Entry 4YDU (X-ray diffraction, 2.33 A resolution); this record covers chains A and C.

[Chain A]
Protein: tRNA N6-adenosine threonylcarbamoyltransferase
From: Escherichia coli
Notes: EC 2.6.99.4
UniProt: P05852 (TSAD_ECOLI); numbering as in UniProt (aligned over 1-337)
Amino-acid sequence (343 residues; each row starts with the number of its first residue):
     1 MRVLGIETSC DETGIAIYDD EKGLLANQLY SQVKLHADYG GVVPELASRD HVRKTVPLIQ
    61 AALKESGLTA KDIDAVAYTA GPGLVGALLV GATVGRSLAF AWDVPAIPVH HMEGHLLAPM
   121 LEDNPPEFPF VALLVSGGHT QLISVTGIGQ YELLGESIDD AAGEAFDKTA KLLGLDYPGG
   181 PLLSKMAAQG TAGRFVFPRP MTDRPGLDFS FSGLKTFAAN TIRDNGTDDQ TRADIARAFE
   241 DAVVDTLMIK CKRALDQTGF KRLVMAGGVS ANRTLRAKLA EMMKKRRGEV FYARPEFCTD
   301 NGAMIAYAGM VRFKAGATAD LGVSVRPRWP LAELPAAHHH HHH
Not modelled in the structure: 337-343
Construct notes: expression tag (338-343)
Bound ions: Mg2+: D11, E12; Fe ion: H111, H115, D300
Small-molecule neighbours:
  - ADP (adenosine-5'-diphosphate): V85, L89, V325
  - ADP: C10, H111, H115, S136, G137, G138, G163, E164, F166, D167, P178, G180, P181, S184, G267, G268, V269, A271, N272, C298, T299, D300
From the paper describing this entry:
  - Fe ion coordination: H111, H115, D300
  - Mg2+ coordination: D11, E12
  - binding site for ADP: L89

[Chain C]
Protein: tRNA threonylcarbamoyladenosine biosynthesis protein TsaB
From: Escherichia coli
UniProt: P76256 (TSAB_ECOLI); residues 1-231 here = UniProt positions 1-231
Amino-acid sequence (237 residues; numbered 1 to 237; the number before each row is that of its first residue):
     1 MRILAIDTAT EACSVALWND GTVNAHFELC PREHTQRILP MVQDILTTSG TSLTDINALA
    61 YGRGPGSFTG VRIGIGIAQG LALGAELPMI GVSTLMTMAQ GAWRKNGATR VLAAIDARMG
   121 EVYWAEYQRD ENGIWHGEET EAVLKPEIVH ERMQQLSGEW VTVGTGWQAW PDLGKESGLV
   181 LRDGEVLLPA AEDMLPIACQ MFAEGKTVAV EHAEPVYLRN NVAWKKLPGK EHHHHHH
Not modelled in the structure: 231-237
Construct notes: expression tag (232-237)
Disulfides: C13-C30
Small-molecule neighbours: ADP (adenosine-5'-diphosphate): C30, P31, R32, E33, H34, T35, S67, T69, G70, I73, R118
From the paper describing this entry:
  - binding site for ADP: R32, H34, T69, R118
  - conformationally variable residues (loop rearrangement, order/disorder transition): L29 to T35, N220 to E231

[How chain A and chain C interact]
Residue-residue contacts - 55 pairs, chain A then chain C:
  A37(A) with L227(C)
  D38(A) with K226(C); L227(C), hydrogen bond (backbone-backbone); K230(C)
  Y39(A) with A223(C), hydrophobic; W224(C); K225(C); K226(C); L227(C)
  G40(A) with L227(C)
  V42(A) with W224(C)
  V43(A) with W224(C), hydrophobic
  P44(A) with W224(C)
  E45(A) with F68(C); R72(C), salt bridge; V222(C)
  S48(A) with R72(C)
  R49(A) with F68(C); R72(C); Y217(C); R219(C), hydrogen bond (side chain-backbone); N220(C), hydrogen bond; V222(C)
  V52(A) with R72(C)
  V56(A) with Q79(C); V210(C), hydrophobic
  I59(A) with L83(C), hydrophobic
  Q60(A) with V210(C); E211(C), hydrogen bond
  L89(A) with T69(C)
  T93(A) with G76(C)
  V94(A) with G76(C); G80(C)
  R96(A) with L39(C)
  S97(A) with G76(C); I77(C), hydrogen bond (side chain-backbone); G80(C); L81(C)
  L98(A) with G80(C); L83(C), hydrophobic; G84(C)
  F100(A) with V42(C), hydrophobic; Q43(C); L81(C), hydrophobic
  A101(A) with L53(C), hydrophobic; L81(C); G84(C)
  W102(A) with G84(C), hydrogen bond (side chain-backbone)
  L321(A) with L39(C); P40(C)
  G322(A) with T35(C); Q36(C)
  V323(A) with T35(C), hydrogen bond (backbone-side chain); Q36(C), hydrogen bond (backbone-side chain)
  S324(A) with Q36(C)
Interface residues without a listed pair, chain A (30 interface residues in all): G41, L46, V90
Interface residues without a listed pair, chain C (34 interface residues in all): L46, I73, I75, A85, P215
Interface features reported in the paper:
  - interface residues, chain A: S97(A), F100(A)
  - interface residues, chain C: N220(C)

[In short]
Chain A and chain C form an interface of 30 and 34 residues respectively, with 8 hydrogen bonds and 1 salt
bridge. Among the polar pairs are E45(A)-R72(C), R49(A)-R219(C) and R49(A)-N220(C). From the paper: a binding
site for ADP at L89(A) and R32(C) among others; interface residues S97(A), F100(A) and N220(C).
Chain A is tRNA N6-adenosine threonylcarbamoyltransferase and chain C is tRNA threonylcarbamoyladenosine
biosynthesis protein TsaB, both from Escherichia coli; the structure, Crystal structure of E. coli YgjD-YeaZ
heterodimer in complex with ADP, was determined by X-ray diffraction, deposited together with 4WQ4 and 4WQ5.
